3CCU - chains P and 0 of the 31 polymer chains in the assembly; structure by X-ray diffraction, 2.80 A resolution.

[Chain P]
Molecule: 50S ribosomal protein L19e
From: Haloarcula marismortui
Reference sequence: P14119 (RL19_HALMA); residues 0-148 here correspond to UniProt positions 1-149 (UniProt number = residue number + 1)
Chain sequence (149 residues; numbered 0 to 148; the number before each row is that of its first residue; numbering starts at 0):
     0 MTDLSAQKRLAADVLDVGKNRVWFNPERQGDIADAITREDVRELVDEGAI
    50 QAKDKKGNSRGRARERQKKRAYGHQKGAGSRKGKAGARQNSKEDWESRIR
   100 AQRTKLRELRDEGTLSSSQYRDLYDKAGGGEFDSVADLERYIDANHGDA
Disordered / not traced: 0, 144-148

[Chain 0]
Molecule: 23S ribosomal RNA
From: Haloarcula marismortui
Notes: engineered mutation(s): G2099A, G2482C
Sequence (2923 nucleotides; each row starts with the number of its first residue):
     1 GUUGGCUACUAUGCCAGCUGGUGGAUUGCUCGGCUCAGGCGCUGAUGAAG
    51 GACGUGCCAAGCUGCGAUAAGCUGUGGGGAGCCGCACGGAGGCGAAGAAC
   101 CACAGAUUUCCGAAUGAGAAUCUCUCUAACAAUUGCUUCGCGCAAUGAGG
   151 AACCCCGAGAACUGAAACAUCUCAGUAUCGGGAGGAACAGAAAACGCAAC
   201 GUGAUGUCGUUAGUAACCGCGAGUGAACGCGAUACAGCCCAAACCGAAGC
   251 CCUCACGGGCAAUGUGGUGUCAGGGCUACCUCUCAUCAGCCGACCGUCUU
   301 CACGAAGUCUCUUGGAAUAGAGCGUGAUACAGGGUGACAACCCCGUACUG
   351 AAGACCAGUACGCUGUGCGGUAGUGCCAGAGUAGCGGGGGUUGGAUAUCC
   401 CUCGCGAAUAACGCAGGCAUCGACUGCGAAGGCUAAACACAACCUGAGAC
   451 CGAUAGUGAACAAGUAGUGUGAACGAACGCUGCAAAGUACCCUCAGAAGG
   501 GAGGCGAAAUAGAGCAUGAAAUCAGUUGGCGAUCGAGCGACAGGGCAUAC
   551 AAGGUCCCUUGACGAAUGACCGAGACGCGAGUCUCCAGUAAGACUCACGG
   601 GAAGCCGAUGUUCUGUCGUACGUUUUGAAAAACGAGCCAGGGAGUGUGUC
   651 UGUAUGGCAAGUCUAACCGGAGUAUCCGGGGAGGCACAGGGAAACCGACA
   701 UGGCCGCAGGGCUUUGCCCGAGGGCCGCCGUCUUCAAGGGCGGGGAGCCA
   751 UGUGGACACGACCCGAAUCCGGACGAUCUACGCAUGGACAAGAUGAAGCG
   801 UGCCGAAAGGCACGUGGAAGUCUGUUAGAGUUGGUGUCCUACAAUACCCU
   851 CUCGUGAUCUAUGUGUAGGGGUGAAAGGCCCAUCGAGUCCGGCAACAGCU
   901 GGUUCCAAUCGAAACAUGUCGAAGCAUGACCUCCGCCGAGGUAGUCUGUG
   951 AGGUAGAGCGACCGAUUGGUGUGUCCGCCUCCGAGAGGAGUCGGCACACC
  1001 UGUCAAACUCCAAACUUACAGACGCUGUUUGACGCGGGGAUUCCGGUGCG
  1051 CGGGGUAAGCCUGUGUACCAGGAGGGGAACAACCCAGAGAUAGGUUAAGG
  1101 UCCCCAAGUGUGGAUUAAGUGUAAUCCUCUGAAGGUGGUCUCGAGCCCUA
  1151 GACAGCCGGGAGGUGAGCUUAGAAGCAGCUACCCUCUAAGAAAAGCGUAA
  1201 CAGCUUACCGGCCGAGGUUUGAGGCGCCCAAAAUGAUCGGGACUCAAAUC
  1251 CACCACCGAGACCUGUCCGUACCACUCAUACUGGUAAUCGAGUAGAUUGG
  1301 CGCUCUAAUUGGAUGGAAGCAGGGGCGAGAGCUCCUGUGGACCGAUUAGU
  1351 GACGAAAAUCCUGGCCAUAGUAGCAGCGAUAGUCGGGUGAGAACCCCGAC
  1401 GGCCUAAUGGAUAAGGGUUCCUCAGCACUGCUGAUCAGCUGAGGGUUAGC
  1451 CGGUCCUAAGUCUCACCGCAACUCGACUGAGACGAAAUGGGAAACAGGUU
  1501 AAUAUUCCUGUGCCAUCAUGCAGUGAAAGUUGACGCCCUGGGGUCGAUCA
  1551 CGCCGGGCAUUCGCCCGGUCGAACCGUCCAACUCCGUGGAAGCCGUAAUG
  1601 GCAGGAAGCGGACGAACGGCGGCAUAGGGAAACGUGAUUCAACCUGGGGC
  1651 CCAUGAAAAGACGAGCAUGAUGUCCGUACCGAGAACCGACACAGGUGUCC
  1701 AUGGCGGCGAAAGCCAAGGCCUGUCGGGAGCAACCAACGUUAGGGAAUUC
  1751 GGCAAGUUAGUCCCGUACCUUCGGAAGAAGGGAUGCCUGCUCCGGAACGG
  1801 AGCAGGUCGCAGUGACUCGGAAGCUCGGACUGUCUAGUAACAACAUAGGU
  1851 GACCGCAAAUCCGCAAGGACUCGUACGGUCACUGAAUCCUGCCCAGUGCA
  1901 GGUAUCUGAACACCUCGUACAAGAGGACGAAGGACCUGUCAACGGCGGGG
  1951 GUAACUAUGACCCUCUUAAGGUAGCGUAGUACCUUGCCGCAUCAGUAGCG
  2001 GCUUGCAUGAAUGGAUUAACCAGAGCUUCACUGUCCCAACGUUGGGCCCG
  2051 GUGAACUGUACAUUCCAGUGCGGAGUCUGGAGACACCCAGGGGGAAGCAA
  2101 AGACCCUAUGGAGCUUUACUGCAGGCUGUCGCUGAGACGUGGUCGCCGAU
  2151 GUGCAGCAUAGGUAGGAGUCGUUACAGAGGUACCCGCGCUAGCGGGCCAC
  2201 CCAGACAACAGUGAAAUACUACCCGUCGGUGACUGCGACUCUCACUCCGG
  2251 GAGGAGGACACCGAUAGCCGGGCAGUUUGACUGGGGCGGUACGCGCUCGA
  2301 AAAGAUAUCGAGCGCGCCCUAUGGUCAUCUCAGCCGGGACAGAGACCCGG
  2351 CGAAGAGUGCAAGAGCAAAAGAUGACUUGACAGUGUUCUUCCCAACGAGG
  2401 AACGCUGACGCGAAAGCGUGGUCUAGCGAACCAAUUAGCCUGCUUGAUGC
  2451 GGGCAAUUGAUGACAGAAAAGCUACCCUAGGCAUAACAGAGUCGUCACUC
  2501 GCAAGAGCACAUAUCGACCGAGUGGCUUGCUACCUCGAUGUCGGUUCCCU
  2551 CCAUCCUGCCCGUGCAGAAGCGGGCAAGGGUGAGGUUGUUCGCCUAUUAA
  2601 AGGAGGUCGUGAGCUGGGUUUAGACCGUCGUGAGACAGGUCGGCUGCUAU
  2651 CUACUGGGUGUGUAAUGGUGUCUGACAAGAACGACCGUAUAGUACGAGAG
  2701 GAACUACGGUUGGUGGCCACUGGUGUACCGGUUGUUCGAGAGAGCACGUG
  2751 CCGGGUAGCCACGCCACACGGGGUAAGAGCUGAACGCAUCUAAGCUCGAA
  2801 ACCCACUUGGAAAAGAGACACCGCCGAGGUCCCGCGUACAAGACGCGGUC
  2851 GAUAGACUCGGGGUGUGCGCGUCGAGGUAACGAGACGUUAAGCCCACGAG
  2901 CACUAACAGACCAAAGCCAUCAU
Disordered / not traced: 1-9, 126-127, 715, 971-998, 1560, 1952-1963, 2137-2236, 2339-2343, 2665-2666, 2915-2923
Modified / non-standard residues: 1MA (6-hydro-1-methyladenosine-5'-monophosphate) at position 628, OMU (o2'-methyluridine 5'-monophosphate) at position 2587, OMG (o2'-methylguanosine-5'-monophosphate) at position 2588, UR3 (3-methyluridine-5'-monophoshate) at position 2619, PSU (pseudouridine-5'-monophosphate) at position 2621
Metal / ion sites: Na+ site 1 near U12 (its only coordinating residue here); Mg2+ site 1 near G28 (its only coordinating residue here); Na+ site 2: C40, G41, C443; Na+ site 3 near G56 (its only coordinating residue here); Na+ site 4: G66, U108; Sr2+ site 1: C85, A86, C87 (shared with 1 residue of chain T); Mg2+ site 2 near U115 (its only coordinating residue here); Na+ site 5: C130, U146; Na+ site 6: C141, G142; Sr2+ site 2: G147, A183 (shared with 1 residue of chain M); Mg2+ site 3: C162, U2276; K+ site 1: C162, U163, U172; 57 more Na+ sites not listed; 70 more Mg2+ sites not listed; 62 more Sr2+ sites not listed; 1 more K+ sites not listed

[Chain P / chain 0 interface]
Residue-residue contacts - 177 pairs, chain P then chain 0:
  Thr1(P) - G1387(0)  hydrogen bond to the sugar
  Thr1(P) - U1388(0)  hydrogen bond to the sugar
  Thr1(P) - C1396(0)  hydrogen bond to the sugar
  Asp2(P) - C1395(0)  sugar contact
  Asp2(P) - C1396(0)  sugar contact
  Leu3(P) - C1396(0)  hydrogen bond to the sugar
  Leu3(P) - C1397(0)  sugar contact
  Ser4(P) - C1396(0)  phosphate contact
  Ala5(P) - U1422(0)  phosphate contact
  Lys7(P) - C1397(0)  salt bridge to the phosphate
  Lys7(P) - G1398(0)  salt bridge to the phosphate
  Arg8(P) - A1501(0)  hydrogen bond to the sugar
  Arg8(P) - A1502(0)  salt bridge to the phosphate
  Leu9(P) - A1501(0)  phosphate contact
  Leu9(P) - A1502(0)  phosphate contact
  Gly17(P) - G1718(0)  hydrogen bond to the phosphate
  Gly17(P) - G1719(0)  phosphate contact
  Lys18(P) - G1719(0)  hydrogen bond to the phosphate
  Asn19(P) - G1719(0)  hydrogen bond to the phosphate
  Asn19(P) - C1720(0)  hydrogen bond to the phosphate
  Arg20(P) - A1717(0)  phosphate contact
  Arg20(P) - G1718(0)  salt bridge to the phosphate
  Val21(P) - G1398(0)  phosphate contact
  Trp22(P) - G1398(0)  hydrogen bond to the phosphate
  Trp22(P) - A1399(0)  phosphate contact
  Phe23(P) - C1397(0)  hydrogen bond to the sugar
  Phe23(P) - G1398(0)  hydrogen bond to the phosphate
  Pro25(P) - C1397(0)  sugar contact
  Pro25(P) - G1398(0)  sugar contact
  Gln28(P) - G1386(0)  hydrogen bond to the base
  Gln28(P) - G1387(0)  hydrogen bond to the sugar
  Gln28(P) - C1397(0)  sugar contact
  Thr36(P) - A1501(0)  phosphate contact
  Arg37(P) - U1500(0)  phosphate contact
  Arg37(P) - A1501(0)  hydrogen bond to the phosphate
  Arg37(P) - A1502(0)  salt bridge to the phosphate
  Arg41(P) - U1499(0)  salt bridge to the phosphate
  Arg41(P) - U1500(0)  salt bridge to the phosphate
  Lys52(P) - A1399(0)  salt bridge to the phosphate
  Asp53(P) - G1556(0)  sugar contact
  Lys54(P) - A1717(0)  phosphate contact
  Lys55(P) - C1715(0)  hydrogen bond to the sugar
  Lys55(P) - A1716(0)  salt bridge to the phosphate
  Lys55(P) - A1717(0)  hydrogen bond to the phosphate
  Lys55(P) - U2736(0)  hydrogen bond to the sugar
  Lys55(P) - C2737(0)  phosphate contact
  Gly56(P) - C1566(0)  phosphate contact
  Gly56(P) - G1567(0)  phosphate contact
  Gly56(P) - A1716(0)  sugar contact
  Gly56(P) - C2737(0)  phosphate contact
  Asn57(P) - C1566(0)  sugar contact
  Asn57(P) - G1703(0)  base contact
  Asn57(P) - G1704(0)  hydrogen bond to the base
  Asn57(P) - C1715(0)  hydrogen bond to the sugar
  Asn57(P) - A1716(0)  sugar contact
  Asn57(P) - U2736(0)  sugar contact
  Asn57(P) - C2737(0)  phosphate contact
  Ser58(P) - C1565(0)  hydrogen bond to the sugar
  Ser58(P) - C1566(0)  phosphate contact
  Ser58(P) - C2737(0)  hydrogen bond to the phosphate
  Ser58(P) - G2738(0)  sugar contact
  Arg59(P) - U1548(0)  hydrogen bond to the phosphate
  Arg59(P) - C1549(0)  salt bridge to the phosphate
  Arg59(P) - C1565(0)  phosphate contact
  Arg59(P) - C1566(0)  hydrogen bond to the phosphate
  Arg59(P) - G1704(0)  hydrogen bond to the phosphate
  Arg59(P) - C1705(0)  salt bridge to the phosphate
  Gly60(P) - C1565(0)  phosphate contact
  Arg61(P) - U2736(0)  salt bridge to the phosphate
  Arg61(P) - C2737(0)  salt bridge to the phosphate
  Arg61(P) - G2738(0)  phosphate contact
  Arg61(P) - A2739(0)  salt bridge to the phosphate
  Arg63(P) - C1549(0)  salt bridge to the phosphate
  Arg63(P) - C1565(0)  salt bridge to the phosphate
  Arg63(P) - C1566(0)  salt bridge to the phosphate
  Arg65(P) - C1705(0)  hydrogen bond to the phosphate
  Arg65(P) - G1706(0)  salt bridge to the phosphate
  Arg65(P) - U2735(0)  salt bridge to the phosphate
  Gln66(P) - C1798(0)  hydrogen bond to the sugar
  Lys68(P) - C1787(0)  phosphate contact
  Lys68(P) - U1788(0)  phosphate contact
  Arg69(P) - G1706(0)  salt bridge to the phosphate
  Arg69(P) - G1707(0)  salt bridge to the phosphate
  Ala70(P) - C1798(0)  phosphate contact
  Tyr71(P) - G1789(0)  base contact
  Tyr71(P) - C1790(0)  hydrogen bond to the base
  Gly72(P) - C1790(0)  base contact
  Gly72(P) - G1802(0)  base contact
  His73(P) - U1788(0)  hydrogen bond to the base
  His73(P) - G1789(0)  hydrogen bond to the base
  His73(P) - C1790(0)  base contact
  Gln74(P) - C1786(0)  phosphate contact
  Gln74(P) - C1787(0)  hydrogen bond to the phosphate
  Lys75(P) - G1800(0)  salt bridge to the phosphate
  Gly76(P) - G1785(0)  phosphate contact
  Ala77(P) - G1760(0)  hydrogen bond to the base
  Ala77(P) - U1761(0)  base contact
  Ala77(P) - U1784(0)  sugar contact
  Ala77(P) - G1785(0)  phosphate contact
  Gly78(P) - G1760(0)  base contact
  Gly78(P) - U1784(0)  hydrogen bond to the phosphate
  Gly78(P) - G1785(0)  hydrogen bond to the phosphate
  Gly78(P) - U1813(0)  sugar contact
  Ser79(P) - G1785(0)  phosphate contact
  Arg80(P) - G1760(0)  hydrogen bond to the base
  Arg80(P) - U1761(0)  sugar contact
  Arg80(P) - A1801(0)  salt bridge to the phosphate
  Arg80(P) - G1802(0)  salt bridge to the phosphate
  Lys81(P) - G1707(0)  phosphate contact
  Lys81(P) - C1708(0)  hydrogen bond to the phosphate
  Lys81(P) - G1760(0)  hydrogen bond to the sugar
  Lys81(P) - U1761(0)  sugar contact
  Lys81(P) - U1813(0)  sugar contact
  Lys81(P) - U1817(0)  hydrogen bond to the base
  Gly82(P) - G1707(0)  phosphate contact
  Gly82(P) - C1708(0)  hydrogen bond to the phosphate
  Gly82(P) - U1761(0)  sugar contact
  Lys83(P) - A793(0)  sugar contact
  Lys83(P) - U1761(0)  sugar contact
  Lys83(P) - C1762(0)  salt bridge to the phosphate
  Ala84(P) - U1761(0)  phosphate contact
  Ala84(P) - C1762(0)  hydrogen bond to the phosphate
  Gly85(P) - A793(0)  phosphate contact
  Ala86(P) - G792(0)  sugar contact
  Ala86(P) - A793(0)  hydrogen bond to the phosphate
  Ala86(P) - C1708(0)  sugar contact
  Arg87(P) - C1708(0)  salt bridge to the phosphate
  Arg87(P) - G1799(0)  sugar contact
  Arg87(P) - G1800(0)  sugar contact
  Arg87(P) - A1801(0)  salt bridge to the phosphate
  Gln88(P) - G1799(0)  base contact
  Gln88(P) - G1800(0)  sugar contact
  Lys91(P) - G816(0)  salt bridge to the phosphate
  Lys91(P) - G817(0)  salt bridge to the phosphate
  Lys91(P) - A1597(0)  hydrogen bond to the base
  Trp94(P) - U815(0)  sugar contact
  Trp94(P) - A1597(0)  hydrogen bond to the sugar
  Trp94(P) - A1598(0)  phosphate contact
  Glu95(P) - G1540(0)  phosphate contact
  Glu95(P) - A1597(0)  sugar contact
  Ser96(P) - G1794(0)  hydrogen bond to the sugar
  Ser96(P) - A1796(0)  base contact
  Arg97(P) - C1793(0)  sugar contact
  Ile98(P) - A1597(0)  sugar contact
  Arg99(P) - G1540(0)  hydrogen bond to the phosphate
  Arg99(P) - G1541(0)  salt bridge to the phosphate
  Arg99(P) - A1597(0)  salt bridge to the phosphate
  Ala100(P) - G1794(0)  phosphate contact
  Ala100(P) - G1795(0)  phosphate contact
  Arg102(P) - U1596(0)  hydrogen bond to the base
  Arg102(P) - A1597(0)  salt bridge to the phosphate
  Arg102(P) - A1598(0)  salt bridge to the phosphate
  Arg109(P) - C1594(0)  salt bridge to the phosphate
  Arg109(P) - G1595(0)  salt bridge to the phosphate
  Ser116(P) - C1593(0)  sugar contact
  Ser116(P) - C1594(0)  phosphate contact
  Ser117(P) - C1593(0)  phosphate contact
  Tyr119(P) - C1594(0)  phosphate contact
  Tyr119(P) - G1595(0)  hydrogen bond to the phosphate
  Arg120(P) - C1593(0)  base contact
  Arg120(P) - C1594(0)  salt bridge to the phosphate
  Arg120(P) - G1595(0)  hydrogen bond to the base
  Tyr123(P) - G1595(0)  base contact
  Tyr123(P) - U1596(0)  hydrogen bond to the phosphate
  Asp124(P) - U801(0)  sugar contact
  Asp124(P) - G1595(0)  base contact
  Lys125(P) - U801(0)  phosphate contact
  Lys125(P) - G802(0)  phosphate contact
  Gly127(P) - G800(0)  sugar contact
  Gly128(P) - G800(0)  hydrogen bond to the base
  Gly128(P) - U801(0)  sugar contact
  Glu130(P) - U801(0)  hydrogen bond to the sugar
  Glu130(P) - G802(0)  sugar contact
  Ser133(P) - C1793(0)  phosphate contact
  Ser133(P) - G1794(0)  phosphate contact
  Val134(P) - G1794(0)  hydrogen bond to the phosphate
  Ala135(P) - C1793(0)  phosphate contact
Interface residues without a listed pair, chain P (84 interface residues in all): Val16, Asn24, Ile35, Glu38, Ala62, Arg106, Gly129
Interface residues without a listed pair, chain 0 (80 interface residues in all): C813, G814, C1421, C1436, U1539, A1783, C1816

[In short]
84 residues of chain P and 80 residues of chain 0 are in contact, with 52 hydrogen bonds and 36 salt bridges.
Polar pairs include Gln28(P)-G1386(0), Asn57(P)-G1704(0) and Tyr71(P)-C1790(0). The Sr2+ site 2 is built by
G147(0) and A183(0).
Chain P is 50S ribosomal protein L19e and chain 0 is 23S ribosomal RNA, both from Haloarcula marismortui; the
structure, Structure of Anisomycin resistant 50S Ribosomal Subunit: 23S rRNA mutation G2482C, was determined
by X-ray diffraction together with 3CC2, 3CC4, 3CC7, 3CCE, 3CCJ, 3CCL and 6 further entries from the same
study.
